PDB entry 3JAB | electron microscopy, 11.00 A resolution (very low resolution: no residue pairs are listed; an interface is given only as per-side residue counts) | chains A and M of the 12 polymer chains in the assembly

[Chain A (and M)]
Name: GafA domain of cone phosphodiesterase 6C
Source organism: Bos taurus
Notes: chain M of this document is another copy of the same molecule, construct and numbering; everything in this record applies to it too
Chain sequence (180 residues; each row starts with the number of its first residue):
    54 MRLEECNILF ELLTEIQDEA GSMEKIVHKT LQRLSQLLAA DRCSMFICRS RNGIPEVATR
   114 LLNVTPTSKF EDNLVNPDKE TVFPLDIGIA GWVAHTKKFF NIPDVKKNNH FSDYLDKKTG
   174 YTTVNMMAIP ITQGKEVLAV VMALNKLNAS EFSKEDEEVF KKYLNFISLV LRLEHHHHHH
Unresolved in the structure: 54, 226-233

[Chain A / chain M interface]
At this resolution (11 A) residue pairs are not listed: 30 residues of chain A and 30 of chain M lie at the interface.

[In short]
The chain A/chain M interface involves 30 residues from each chain.
Chain A and chain M are both GafA domain of cone phosphodiesterase 6C (Bos taurus); the structure, Domain
organization and conformational plasticity of the G protein effector, PDE6, was determined by electron
microscopy (same publication as 3JBQ).
